8T88 - chains A and B; structure by X-ray diffraction, 1.54 A resolution.

[Chain A (and B)]
Molecule: Fluorophosphonate-binding serine hydrolase E
Organism: Staphylococcus aureus USA300-0114
Notes: EC 3.-.-.-; chain B of this document is another copy of the same molecule, construct and numbering; everything in this record applies to it too
UniProtKB: Q2FDS6 (Y2518_STAA3); numbering as in UniProt (aligned over 1-276)
Amino-acid sequence (279 residues; row label = number of the first residue in the row; numbers below 1 keep their minus sign (Gly-2 is residue -2)):
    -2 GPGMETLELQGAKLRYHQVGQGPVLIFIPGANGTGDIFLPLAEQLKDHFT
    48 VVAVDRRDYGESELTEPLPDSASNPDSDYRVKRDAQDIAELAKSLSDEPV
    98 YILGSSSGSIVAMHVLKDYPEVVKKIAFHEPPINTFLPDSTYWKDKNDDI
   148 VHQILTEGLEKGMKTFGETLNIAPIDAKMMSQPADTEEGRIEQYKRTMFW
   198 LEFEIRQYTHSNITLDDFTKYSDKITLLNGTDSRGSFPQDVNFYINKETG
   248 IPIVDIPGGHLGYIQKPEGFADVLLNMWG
Disordered / not traced: -2 to -1
Sequence notes: expression tag (-2 to 0)
Covalently attached groups: compound YW0 linked to Ser103
Ion coordination: Mg2+ near Asn273 (its only coordinating residue here)
Ligand contacts:
  - YW0 (methyl 2-formyl-2-[4-(undec-10-ynamido)phenyl]hydrazine-1-carboxylate), molecule 1: Gly27, Ala28, Ser104, Pro129
  - YW0, molecule 2: Thr153, Leu156, Glu157, Met160, Phe163, Leu167, Ile169, Met177, Gln190, Tyr191, Arg193, Thr194, Trp197, His257
From the paper describing this entry:
  - mutagenesis - S103A: unchanged binding to probe 8
  - catalytic residues: Ala28, Ser103, Glu127, His257
  - binding site for YW0: Ala28, Ser103, Leu156, Glu157, Met160, Leu167, Met177, Ser178, Tyr191, Thr194, Trp197, His257
  - self-association interface (contacts with another copy of this molecule); pairs are residue here / residue on that copy: His257-Ser103, Ser137
  - mutagenesis - S103A: abolished catalytic activity

[How chain A and chain B interact]
Contacting residue pairs (277; chain A residue first):
  Leu22(A) with Trp275(B), hydrophobic
  Ala28(A) with Arg193(B), hydrogen bond (backbone-side chain); Trp197(B)
  Asn29(A) with Arg193(B)
  Ile34(A) with Tyr260(B), hydrophobic; Ile261(B)
  Phe35(A) with Tyr260(B), hydrophobic
  Pro37(A) with Pro264(B)
  Leu38(A) with Tyr260(B); Pro264(B); Phe267(B), hydrophobic; Ala268(B), hydrophobic
  Gln41(A) with Pro264(B); Glu265(B); Ala268(B)
  Leu42(A) with Ala268(B), hydrophobic; Leu272(B), hydrophobic
  His45(A) with Leu272(B)
  Phe46(A) with Trp275(B), hydrophobic
  Arg53(A) with Glu201(B), salt bridge; Tyr205(B)
  Asp55(A) with Phe196(B)
  Tyr56(A) with Arg193(B); Phe196(B); Glu201(B), hydrogen bond
  Leu65(A) with Phe196(B), hydrophobic
  Ala69(A) with Phe200(B); Gln204(B), hydrogen bond (backbone-side chain)
  Ser70(A) with Glu199(B); Phe200(B); Gln204(B)
  Asn71(A) with Gln204(B), hydrogen bond (backbone-side chain)
  Pro72(A) with Arg203(B); Gln204(B)
  Ser74(A) with Gln204(B)
  Arg77(A) with Phe196(B); Phe200(B), hydrogen bond (side chain-backbone); Glu201(B), salt bridge; Tyr205(B), hydrogen bond (backbone-side chain)
  Val78(A) with Tyr205(B), hydrogen bond (backbone-side chain)
  Asp81(A) with Tyr205(B), hydrogen bond
  Tyr98(A) with Trp275(B), hydrophobic
  Ile99(A) with Trp275(B)
  Leu100(A) with Leu225(B), hydrophobic; Leu271(B), hydrophobic
  Ser102(A) with His257(B); Tyr260(B)
  Ser103(A) with His257(B), hydrogen bond
  Ser104(A) with Glu201(B), hydrogen bond; Tyr205(B)
  Ile107(A) with Tyr205(B); Thr206(B); Ser208(B)
  Val108(A) with Tyr205(B), hydrophobic
  Met110(A) with Ile210(B), hydrophobic; Phe215(B), hydrophobic
  His111(A) with Ser208(B), hydrogen bond; Ile210(B)
  Leu113(A) with Tyr218(B), hydrophobic; Ile222(B), hydrophobic
  Lys114(A) with Asn209(B), hydrogen bond (side chain-backbone); Asp214(B), salt bridge
  Pro117(A) with Tyr218(B)
  Val120(A) with Lys221(B), hydrogen bond (backbone-side chain)
  Lys121(A) with Lys221(B)
  Lys122(A) with Asp220(B), hydrogen bond (side chain-backbone); Lys221(B); Trp275(B)
  Ile123(A) with Lys221(B), hydrogen bond (backbone-backbone); Ile222(B); Thr223(B), hydrogen bond (backbone-backbone); Trp275(B)
  Ala124(A) with Thr223(B); Leu225(B), hydrophobic; Trp275(B), hydrophobic
  Phe125(A) with Phe215(B), hydrophobic; Ile222(B), hydrophobic; Thr223(B), hydrogen bond (backbone-backbone); Leu224(B); Leu225(B), hydrogen bond (backbone-backbone); Asn239(B)
  His126(A) with Leu225(B); Ile253(B); Gly256(B); His257(B); Phe267(B)
  Glu127(A) with Leu225(B), hydrogen bond (backbone-backbone); Asn226(B); Gly227(B), hydrogen bond (side chain-backbone); Ser230(B), hydrogen bond; Pro235(B); Gln236(B), hydrogen bond; Asn239(B); His257(B), salt bridge
  Pro128(A) with Pro235(B); Val238(B); Asn239(B)
  Pro129(A) with Thr206(B); Phe234(B)
  Ile130(A) with Thr206(B); Ser208(B); Ile210(B), hydrophobic; Val238(B)
  Asn131(A) with Thr206(B), hydrogen bond (backbone-backbone); His207(B), hydrogen bond
  Thr132(A) with Thr206(B), hydrogen bond (side chain-backbone); His207(B); Ser208(B), hydrogen bond (side chain-backbone)
  Phe133(A) with Ile210(B); Phe215(B), hydrophobic; Tyr241(B); Ile242(B), hydrophobic
  Leu134(A) with Phe234(B), hydrophobic; Tyr241(B), hydrophobic
  Pro135(A) with Tyr241(B)
  Ser137(A) with His207(B)
  Trp140(A) with Thr166(B); Leu167(B), hydrophobic; Phe234(B)
  Lys141(A) with His207(B)
  Lys143(A) with Thr166(B)
  Asn144(A) with Phe163(B); Ile202(B); Thr206(B), hydrogen bond
  Asp145(A) with Arg203(B)
  Ile147(A) with Gly159(B)
  Val148(A) with Leu198(B); Ile202(B), hydrophobic; Arg203(B)
  Gln150(A) with Gly159(B)
  Ile151(A) with Gly155(B); Leu156(B); Gly159(B); Leu198(B), hydrophobic
  Leu152(A) with Met195(B), hydrophobic; Glu199(B)
  Gly155(A) with Ile151(B)
  Gly159(A) with Ile147(B); Ile151(B)
  Thr162(A) with Ile147(B)
  Phe163(A) with Asn144(B); Ile147(B), hydrophobic
  Thr166(A) with Trp140(B)
  Tyr191(A) with Glu199(B)
  Arg193(A) with Ala28(B); Asn29(B), hydrogen bond (side chain-backbone); Tyr56(B)
  Met195(A) with Leu152(B), hydrophobic
  Phe196(A) with Asp55(B); Tyr56(B); Leu65(B), hydrophobic; Arg77(B)
  Trp197(A) with Ala28(B); Tyr56(B)
  Leu198(A) with Val148(B); Ile151(B), hydrophobic
  Glu199(A) with Ser70(B); Lys192(B), salt bridge
  Phe200(A) with Ala69(B); Ser70(B); Arg77(B), hydrogen bond (backbone-side chain)
  Glu201(A) with Arg53(B), salt bridge; Tyr56(B), hydrogen bond; Arg77(B), salt bridge; Ser104(B), hydrogen bond
  Ile202(A) with Asn144(B); Val148(B), hydrophobic
  Arg203(A) with Ser70(B); Pro72(B); Asp145(B); Val148(B)
  Gln204(A) with Ala69(B), hydrogen bond (side chain-backbone); Asn71(B), hydrogen bond (side chain-backbone); Pro72(B); Ser74(B)
  Tyr205(A) with Arg53(B); Arg77(B), hydrogen bond; Val78(B), hydrogen bond (side chain-backbone); Asp81(B), hydrogen bond; Ile107(B); Val108(B), hydrophobic
  Thr206(A) with Ile107(B); Pro129(B); Ile130(B); Asn131(B), hydrogen bond (backbone-backbone); Thr132(B), hydrogen bond (backbone-side chain); Asn144(B), hydrogen bond
  His207(A) with Asn131(B), hydrogen bond; Thr132(B); Lys141(B)
  Ser208(A) with Ile107(B); His111(B), hydrogen bond; Ile130(B); Thr132(B), hydrogen bond (backbone-side chain)
  Asn209(A) with His111(B); Lys114(B), hydrogen bond (backbone-side chain)
  Ile210(A) with Met110(B), hydrophobic; His111(B); Ile130(B), hydrophobic; Phe133(B)
  Leu212(A) with Phe133(B), hydrophobic
  Asp214(A) with Lys114(B), salt bridge
  Phe215(A) with Met110(B), hydrophobic; Phe125(B), hydrophobic; Phe133(B), hydrophobic
  Tyr218(A) with Leu113(B), hydrophobic; Pro117(B), hydrophobic
  Asp220(A) with Lys122(B), hydrogen bond (backbone-side chain)
  Lys221(A) with Pro117(B), hydrogen bond (side chain-backbone); Val120(B), hydrogen bond (side chain-backbone); Lys121(B); Lys122(B); Ile123(B), hydrogen bond (backbone-backbone)
  Ile222(A) with Leu113(B), hydrophobic; Ile123(B); Phe125(B), hydrophobic
  Thr223(A) with Ile123(B), hydrogen bond (backbone-backbone); Ala124(B); Phe125(B), hydrogen bond (backbone-backbone)
  Leu224(A) with Phe125(B)
  Leu225(A) with Leu100(B), hydrophobic; Ala124(B), hydrophobic; Phe125(B), hydrogen bond (backbone-backbone); His126(B); Glu127(B), hydrogen bond (backbone-backbone)
  Asn226(A) with Glu127(B)
  Gly227(A) with Glu127(B), hydrogen bond (backbone-side chain)
  Ser230(A) with Glu127(B), hydrogen bond
  Phe234(A) with Pro129(B); Leu134(B), hydrophobic; Trp140(B), hydrophobic
  Pro235(A) with Glu127(B); Pro128(B)
  Gln236(A) with Glu127(B), hydrogen bond
  Val238(A) with Pro128(B); Ile130(B); Phe133(B), hydrophobic
  Asn239(A) with Phe125(B); Glu127(B); Pro128(B)
  Tyr241(A) with Phe133(B); Leu134(B), hydrophobic; Pro135(B), hydrophobic
  Ile242(A) with Phe133(B), hydrophobic
  Ile253(A) with His126(B)
  Gly256(A) with His126(B)
  His257(A) with Ser102(B); Ser103(B), hydrogen bond; His126(B); Glu127(B), salt bridge
  Tyr260(A) with Ile34(B), hydrophobic; Phe35(B), hydrophobic; Leu38(B); Ser102(B)
  Ile261(A) with Ile34(B); Pro37(B), hydrophobic
  Pro264(A) with Pro37(B), hydrophobic; Leu38(B); Gln41(B)
  Glu265(A) with Gln41(B)
  Phe267(A) with Leu38(B), hydrophobic; His126(B)
  Ala268(A) with Leu38(B), hydrophobic; Gln41(B); Leu42(B), hydrophobic
  Leu271(A) with Phe24(B), hydrophobic; Leu100(B), hydrophobic
  Leu272(A) with Leu42(B), hydrophobic; His45(B); Phe46(B), hydrophobic
  Trp275(A) with Leu22(B), hydrophobic; Phe46(B); Tyr98(B), hydrophobic; Ile99(B); Lys122(B); Ile123(B); Ala124(B), hydrophobic
Other interface residues (no listed pair), chain A (128 interface residues in all): Phe24, Gly27, Tyr139, Leu156, Met160, Thr211, Ser233, Leu258, Met274, Gly276
Other interface residues (no listed pair), chain B (128 interface residues in all): Gly27, Lys143, Gln150, Met160, Thr162, Thr211, Leu212, Lys217, Ser233, Leu258, Met274, Gly276

[In short]
The chain A/chain B interface involves 128 residues from each chain; the contacts include 55 hydrogen bonds
and 9 salt bridges. Polar pairs include Arg53(A)-Glu201(B), Arg77(A)-Glu201(B) and Lys114(A)-Asp214(B). Bound
to chain A: compound YW0. From the paper: catalytic residues Ala28(A), Ser103(A) and Glu127(A) among others;
S103A of chain A abolishes catalytic activity.
Both chains are Fluorophosphonate-binding serine hydrolase E (Staphylococcus aureus USA300-0114). Entry 8T88
(FphE, Staphylococcus aureus fluorophosphonate-binding serine hydrolases E, Oxadiazolone JJ004 bound) was
determined by X-ray diffraction (same publication as 8T87).
